PDB entry 8YFR | electron microscopy, 3.40 A resolution | chains C and J of the 14 polymer chains in the assembly

[Chain C]
Molecule: RNA polymerase II third largest subunit B44, part of central core
Source organism: Komagataella phaffii
UniProt: C4R7L2 (C4R7L2_KOMPG); residues 1-304 here = UniProt positions 1-304
Sequence (304 residues; row label = number of the first residue in the row):
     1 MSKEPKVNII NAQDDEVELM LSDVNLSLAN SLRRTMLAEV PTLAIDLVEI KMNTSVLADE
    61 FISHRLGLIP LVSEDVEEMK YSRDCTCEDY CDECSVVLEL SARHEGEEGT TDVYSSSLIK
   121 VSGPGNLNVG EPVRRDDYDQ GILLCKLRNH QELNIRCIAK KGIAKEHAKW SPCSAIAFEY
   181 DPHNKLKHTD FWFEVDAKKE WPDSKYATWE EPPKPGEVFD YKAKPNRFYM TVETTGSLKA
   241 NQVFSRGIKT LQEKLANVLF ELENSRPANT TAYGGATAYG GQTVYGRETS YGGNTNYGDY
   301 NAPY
Disordered / not traced: 1-3, 267-304
Ion coordination: Zn2+: C85, C87, C91, C94

[Chain J]
Molecule: RNA polymerase subunit ABC10-beta, common to RNA polymerases I, II, and III
Source organism: Komagataella phaffii
UniProt: C4R009 (C4R009_KOMPG); residues 1-72 here = UniProt positions 1-72
Sequence (72 residues; row label = number of the first residue in the row):
     1 MIIPVRCFSC GKVVGDKWDA YLRLLEEGKQ EGDALDELKL KRYCCRRMVL THVDLIEKFL
    61 RYNPLEKKDF DS
Disordered / not traced: 67-72
Ion coordination: Zn2+: C7, C10, C44, C45

[How chain C and chain J interact]
Pairs across the interface (39):
  V56(C) with F59(J); L60(J), hydrophobic
  L57(C) with M1(J), hydrophobic; I56(J), hydrophobic
  F61(C) with I2(J), hydrophobic
  R65(C) with I2(J); I3(J), hydrogen bond (side chain-backbone); P4(J); V5(J)
  L68(C) with V5(J); R6(J), hydrogen bond (backbone-side chain)
  T110(C) with L60(J)
  Y114(C) with D19(J)
  R135(C) with D16(J), salt bridge
  G141(C) with D16(J)
  I142(C) with V5(J), hydrophobic; V13(J), hydrophobic; D16(J)
  L143(C) with I2(J), hydrophobic; G15(J)
  K146(C) with D54(J), salt bridge; E57(J), salt bridge; L60(J)
  R148(C) with L60(J), hydrogen bond (side chain-backbone); R61(J), hydrogen bond (side chain-backbone); Y62(J), hydrogen bond (side chain-backbone); N63(J), hydrogen bond; P64(J)
  N149(C) with P64(J)
  H150(C) with E66(J)
  S171(C) with R6(J)
  S174(C) with C10(J); G11(J); K12(J); R42(J)
  A175(C) with R42(J)
  E233(C) with K41(J), salt bridge; R42(J), salt bridge
  T235(C) with R6(J)
Interface residues without a listed pair, chain C (27 interface residues in all): I69, P70, L144, C145, Q151, A168, K169

[Overview]
27 residues of chain C face 25 of chain J across their interface; the contacts include 6 hydrogen bonds and 5
salt bridges. Polar contacts include R135(C)-D16(J), K146(C)-D54(J) and K146(C)-E57(J). C85(C), C87(C), C91(C)
and C94(C) coordinate Zn2+.
Chain C is RNA polymerase II third largest subunit B44, part of central core and chain J is RNA polymerase
subunit ABC10-beta, common to RNA polymerases I, II, and III, both from Komagataella phaffii; the structure,
Cryo EM structure of Komagataella phaffii Rat1-Rai1 complex bound within the RNAPII cleft, was determined by
electron microscopy, deposited together with 8YF5, 8YFE and 8YFQ.
